8TET - chains W and X of the 24 polymer chains in the assembly; structure by electron microscopy, 4.26 A resolution (low resolution: residue-level contacts below are approximate; hydrogen-bond / salt-bridge calls are withheld).

Chain W:
Protein: Triplex capsid protein 1
Organism: Human herpesvirus 5 strain AD169
Reference sequence: P16783 (TRX1_HCMVA); residue numbers follow UniProt; this construct covers 1-290
Amino-acid sequence (290 residues; each row starts with the number of its first residue):
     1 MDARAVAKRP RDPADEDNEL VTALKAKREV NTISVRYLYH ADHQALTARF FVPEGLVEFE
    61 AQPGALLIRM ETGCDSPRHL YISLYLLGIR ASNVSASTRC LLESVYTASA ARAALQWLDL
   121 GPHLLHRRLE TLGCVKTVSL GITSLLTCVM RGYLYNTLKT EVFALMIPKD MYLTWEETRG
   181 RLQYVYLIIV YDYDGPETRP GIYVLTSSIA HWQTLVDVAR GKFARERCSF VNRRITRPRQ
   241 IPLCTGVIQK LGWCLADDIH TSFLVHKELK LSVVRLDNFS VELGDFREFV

Chain X:
Protein: Triplex capsid protein 2
Organism: Human herpesvirus 5 strain AD169
Reference sequence: P16728 (TRX2_HCMVA); residue numbers follow UniProt; this construct covers 1-306
Amino-acid sequence (306 residues; each row starts with the number of its first residue):
     1 MAAMEANIFC TFDHKLSIAD VGKLTKLVAA VVPIPQRLHL IKHYQLGLHQ FVDHTRGYVR
    61 LRGLLRNMTL TLMRRVEGNQ ILLHVPTHGL LYTVLNTGPV TWEKGDALCV LPPLFHGPLA
   121 RENLLTLGQW ELVLPWIVPM PLALEINQRL LIMGLFSLDR SYEEVKAAVQ QLQTITFRDA
   181 TFTIPDPVID QHLLIDMKTA CLSMSMVANL ASELTMTYVR KLALEDSSML LVKCQELLMR
   241 LDRERSVGEP RTPARPQHVS PDDEIARLSA LFVMLRQLDD LIREQVVFTV CDVSPDNKSA
   301 TCIFKG
Disordered / not traced: 242-252

Interface between chain W and chain X:
Residue-residue contacts (30):
  R181(W) with A3(X); M4(X); E5(X); R37(X)
  L182(W) with M4(X)
  I209(W) with N67(X)
  H211(W) with R66(X); Q285(X)
  Q213(W) with R66(X); D280(X); L281(X)
  T214(W) with N67(X)
  R220(W) with T199(X); Q277(X)
  R227(W) with L202(X)
  R234(W) with N209(X)
  I241(W) with A270(X)
  P242(W) with A270(X)
  L243(W) with A270(X)
  L255(W) with A2(X); A3(X); M4(X)
  D257(W) with M1(X)
  D258(W) with M1(X); A2(X)
  N278(W) with M1(X)
  E288(W) with R276(X); Q277(X)
  F289(W) with Q277(X)
  V290(W) with Q277(X)
Also at the interface, not in a pair above, chain W (24 interface residues in all): W212, D217, F230, V231, C244
Also at the interface, not in a pair above, chain X (27 interface residues in all): L38, I195, M206, L210, A266, R267, S269, V273, M274, E284

Summary:
Chain W and chain X form an interface of 24 and 27 residues respectively.
Here chain W is Triplex capsid protein 1 and chain X is Triplex capsid protein 2, both from Human herpesvirus
5 strain AD169. Entry 8TET (Human cytomegalovirus portal vertex, non-infectious enveloped particle (NIEP)
configuration 1 (NC1)) was determined by electron microscopy together with 8TEP, 8TES, 8TEU and 8TEW from the
same study.
